8XXX - chains A and S of the 6 polymer chains in the assembly; structure by electron microscopy, 3.17 A resolution.

== Chain A ==
Name: Guanine nucleotide-binding protein G(o) subunit alpha
Organism: Homo sapiens
UniProtKB: P09471 (GNAO_HUMAN); residue numbers follow UniProt; this construct covers 4-56, 182-230, 241-354
Amino-acid sequence (240 residues; each row starts with the number of its first residue; note: 126 numbers in that range are skipped by the numbering (no residue carries them; nothing is unmodelled there); numbers below 1 keep their minus sign (Met-11 is residue -11)):
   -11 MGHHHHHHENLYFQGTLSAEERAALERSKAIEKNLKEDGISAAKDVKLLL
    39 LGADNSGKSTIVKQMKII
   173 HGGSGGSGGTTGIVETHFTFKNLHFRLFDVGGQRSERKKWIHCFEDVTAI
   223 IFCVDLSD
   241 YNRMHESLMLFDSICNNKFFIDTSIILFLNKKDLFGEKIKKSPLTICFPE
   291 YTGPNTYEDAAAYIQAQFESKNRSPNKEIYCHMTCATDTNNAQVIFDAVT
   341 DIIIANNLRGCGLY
Disordered / not traced: -11 to 3, 173-182, 241-244
Differences from the reference sequence: initiating methionine (-11); expression tag (-10 to 3); engineered mutation Asp42 (Gly in P09471), Asn43 (Glu in P09471), Asp227 (Ala in P09471), Asp230 (Gly in P09471), Ala332 (Ile in P09471), Ile335 (Val in P09471); linker (174-181)
Curated features (UniProtKB/Swiss-Prot):
  - region: Lys35 to Ala41, Ser44 to Thr48 (G1 motif), Phe197 to Arg206 (G3 motif), Ile266 to Asp273 (G4 motif), Thr324 to Thr329 (G5 motif)
  - binding site (GTP): Lys46, Ser47, Thr48, Asn270, Asp273, Cys325
  - binding site (Mg(2+)): Ser47, Thr182
  - modified residue: Gln205 (5-glutamyl histamine), Cys351 (ADP-ribosylcysteine)
  - lipidation: Cys351 (S-palmitoyl cysteine)

== Chain S ==
Name: Antibody fragment ScFv16
Organism: Mus musculus
Notes: antibody fragment or engineered binder
Amino-acid sequence (248 residues; row label = number of the first residue in the row; note: 2 numbers in that range are skipped by the numbering (no residue carries them; nothing is unmodelled there); a row labelled like 121A-121N holds insertion residues (121A, then the next letters in order)):
     1 DVQLVESGGGLVQPGGSRKLSCSASGFAFSSFGMHWVRQAPEKGLEWVAY
    51 ISSGSGTIYYADTVKGRFTISRDDPKNTLFLQMTSLRSEDTAMYYCVRSI
   101 YYYGSSPFDFWGQGTTLTVSS
121A-121N GGGGSGGGGSGGGG
   124 SDIVMTQATSSVPVTPGESVSISCRSSKSLLHSNGNTYLYWFLQRPGQSP
   174 QLLIYRMSNLASGVPDRFSGSGSGTAFTLTISRLEAEDVGVYYCMQHLEY
   224 PLTFGAGTKLELK
Disordered / not traced: 121A-121N, 236
Disulfides: Cys22-Cys96, Cys147-Cys217

== How chain A and chain S interact ==
Contacting residue pairs (20; chain A residue first):
  Leu5(A) - His155(S)
  Ser6(A) - His155(S)
  Ser6(A) - Tyr161(S)  hydrogen bond
  Ala7(A) - Leu221(S)
  Ala7(A) - Tyr223(S)  hydrophobic
  Glu8(A) - Tyr101(S)
  Glu8(A) - Pro107(S)
  Glu8(A) - Tyr161(S)
  Glu8(A) - Tyr163(S)  hydrogen bond
  Glu8(A) - Arg179(S)  salt bridge
  Glu8(A) - His220(S)  salt bridge
  Arg10(A) - Tyr59(S)  hydrogen bond
  Ala11(A) - Tyr101(S)  hydrophobic
  Glu14(A) - Ser52(S)  hydrogen bond
  Glu14(A) - Ser53(S)
  Glu14(A) - Gly56(S)
  Glu14(A) - Thr57(S)
  Arg15(A) - Ser31(S)  hydrogen bond
  Arg15(A) - Ile100(S)
  Arg15(A) - Tyr101(S)
Also at the interface, not in a pair above, chain A (9 interface residues in all): Ala12
Also at the interface, not in a pair above, chain S (19 interface residues in all): Tyr50, Tyr102, Ser156

== Overview ==
The interface between chain A and chain S involves 9 residues on one side and 19 on the other; the contacts
include 5 hydrogen bonds and 2 salt bridges. Among the polar pairs are Glu8(A)-Arg179(S), Glu8(A)-His220(S)
and Ser6(A)-Tyr161(S).
Chain A is Guanine nucleotide-binding protein G(o) subunit alpha (Homo sapiens) and chain S is Antibody
fragment ScFv16 (Mus musculus); the structure, Structure of CXCR2 bound to CXCL6 (Composite map), was
determined by electron microscopy together with 8XVU, 8XWA, 8XWF, 8XWM, 8XWN, 8XWS and 6 further entries from
the same study.
